Entry 5EZE (X-ray diffraction, 1.80 A resolution); this record covers chains A and F of the 7 polymer chains in the assembly.

# Chain A (and F)
Molecule: CC-Hept-bMeCys-His-Glu
Notes: chain F of this document is another copy of the same molecule, construct and numbering; everything in this record applies to it too
Amino-acid sequence (31 residues; each row starts with the number of its first residue):
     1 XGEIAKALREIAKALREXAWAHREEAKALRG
Not modelled in the structure: 30-31
Modified residues: ACE (acetyl group) at position 1; CG6 (beta-Methyl-Cysteine) at position 18

# How chain A and chain F interact
Contacting residue pairs (34; chain A residue first):
  E3(A) - ACE_1(F)
  E3(A) - G2(F)  hydrogen bond (side chain-backbone)
  E3(A) - A5(F)
  E3(A) - R9(F)  salt bridge
  I4(A) - L8(F)  hydrophobic
  A7(A) - A5(F)
  A7(A) - L8(F)  hydrophobic
  A7(A) - R9(F)
  E10(A) - R9(F)
  E10(A) - A12(F)
  E10(A) - R16(F)  salt bridge
  I11(A) - L8(F)
  I11(A) - I11(F)  hydrophobic
  I11(A) - A12(F)
  I11(A) - L15(F)  hydrophobic
  A14(A) - A12(F)
  A14(A) - L15(F)  hydrophobic
  A14(A) - R16(F)
  L15(A) - L15(F)  hydrophobic
  E17(A) - R16(F)
  E17(A) - A19(F)
  E17(A) - R23(F)  salt bridge
  CG6_18(A) - L15(F)
  CG6_18(A) - A19(F)
  W20(A) - R23(F)
  A21(A) - A19(F)
  A21(A) - H22(F)
  A21(A) - R23(F)
  H22(A) - H22(F)  hydrogen bond
  E24(A) - A26(F)
  E25(A) - H22(F)  salt bridge
  E25(A) - E25(F)
  A28(A) - A26(F)
  A28(A) - L29(F)
Other interface residues (no listed pair), chain A (16 interface residues in all): L8
Other interface residues (no listed pair), chain F (17 interface residues in all): I4, CG6_18

# Overview
Chain A and chain F form an interface of 16 and 17 residues respectively; the contacts include 2 hydrogen
bonds and 4 salt bridges. Among the polar pairs are E3(A)-R9(F), E10(A)-R16(F) and E17(A)-R23(F).
Both chains are CC-Hept-bMeCys-His-Glu. Entry 5EZE (A de novo designed heptameric coiled coil
CC-Hept-I18betaMeCys-L22H-I25E) was determined by X-ray diffraction, deposited together with 5EZ8, 5EZ9, 5EZA,
5EZC and 5F2Y.
